3R4A - chains B and C of the 4 polymer chains in the assembly; structure by X-ray diffraction, 2.07 A resolution.

== Chain B (and C) ==
Molecule: coiled coil helix CC-tet
Notes: chain C of this document is another copy of the same molecule, construct and numbering; everything in this record applies to it too
Amino-acid sequence (34 residues; each row starts with the number of its first residue; numbering starts at 0):
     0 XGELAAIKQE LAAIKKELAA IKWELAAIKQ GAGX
Disordered / not traced: 0, 31-33
Modified / non-standard residues: ACE (acetyl group) at position 0; NH2 (amino group) at position 33

== Interface between chain B and chain C ==
Residue-residue contacts - 32 pairs, chain B then chain C:
  Glu2(B) - Leu3(C)
  Glu2(B) - Ala4(C)
  Glu2(B) - Lys7(C)
  Ala5(B) - Lys7(C)
  Ile6(B) - Leu3(C)
  Ile6(B) - Leu10(C)  hydrophobic
  Glu9(B) - Leu10(C)
  Glu9(B) - Ala11(C)
  Glu9(B) - Lys14(C)  salt bridge
  Leu10(B) - Leu10(C)  hydrophobic
  Ala12(B) - Lys14(C)
  Ile13(B) - Leu10(C)
  Ile13(B) - Ile13(C)  hydrophobic
  Ile13(B) - Lys14(C)
  Ile13(B) - Leu17(C)  hydrophobic
  Glu16(B) - Lys14(C)
  Glu16(B) - Leu17(C)
  Glu16(B) - Ala18(C)
  Glu16(B) - Lys21(C)  salt bridge
  Leu17(B) - Leu17(C)  hydrophobic
  Ala19(B) - Lys21(C)
  Ile20(B) - Leu17(C)
  Ile20(B) - Ile20(C)  hydrophobic
  Ile20(B) - Lys21(C)
  Ile20(B) - Leu24(C)  hydrophobic
  Glu23(B) - Ala25(C)
  Glu23(B) - Lys28(C)  salt bridge
  Leu24(B) - Leu24(C)  hydrophobic
  Ala26(B) - Lys28(C)
  Ile27(B) - Leu24(C)
  Ile27(B) - Ile27(C)  hydrophobic
  Ile27(B) - Lys28(C)
Also at the interface, not in a pair above, chain C (16 interface residues in all): Ile6

== Summary ==
Chain B and chain C form an interface of 15 and 16 residues respectively; the contacts include 3 salt bridges.
Polar contacts include Glu9(B)-Lys14(C), Glu16(B)-Lys21(C) and Glu23(B)-Lys28(C).
Both chains are coiled coil helix CC-tet. Entry 3R4A (Crystal structure of the 4-helix coiled coil CC-tet) was
determined by X-ray diffraction together with 3R3K, 3R46, 3R47, 3R48 and 3R4H from the same study.
